Entry 7BA7 (X-ray diffraction, 1.45 A resolution); this record covers chains A and B.

== Chain A ==
Molecule: 14-3-3 protein sigma
Source organism: Homo sapiens
UniProtKB: P31947 (1433S_HUMAN); numbering as in UniProt (aligned over 1-231)
Sequence (236 residues; row label = number of the first residue in the row; numbers below 1 keep their minus sign (Gly-4 is residue -4)):
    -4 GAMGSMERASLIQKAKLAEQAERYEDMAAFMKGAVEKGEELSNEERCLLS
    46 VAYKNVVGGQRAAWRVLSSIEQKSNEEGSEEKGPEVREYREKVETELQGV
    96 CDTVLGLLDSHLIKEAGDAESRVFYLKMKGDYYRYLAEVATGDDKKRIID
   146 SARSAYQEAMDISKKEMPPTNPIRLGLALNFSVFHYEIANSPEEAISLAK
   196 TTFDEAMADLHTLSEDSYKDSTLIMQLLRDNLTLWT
Glycans and other covalent adducts: compound T5W linked to Cys42
Sequence notes: expression tag (-4 to 0); engineered mutation Asn38 (Cys in P31947), Cys42 (Asn in P31947)
Bound ions: Mg2+ site 1 near Glu2 (its only coordinating residue here); Mg2+ site 2 near Ser37 (its only coordinating residue here); Mg2+ site 3 near Glu89 (its only coordinating residue here)
Small-molecule neighbours: T5W (2-[3,5-bis(chloranyl)phenoxy]-2-methyl-N-(2-sulfanylethyl)propanamide): Ser45, Val46, Phe119, Lys122, Pro167, Ile168, Gly171, Leu172, Asp215, Leu218, Ile219
Curated features (UniProtKB/Swiss-Prot):
  - site (Interaction with phosphoserine on interacting protein): Arg56, Arg129
  - modified residue (Phosphoserine): Ser5, Ser74
Reported in the primary citation:
  - binding site for T5W: Cys42

== Chain B ==
Molecule: Estrogen receptor
UniProtKB: P03372 (ESR1_HUMAN); residue numbers follow UniProt; this construct covers 588-595
Sequence (8 residues; row label = number of the first residue in the row):
   588 AEGFPATV
Unresolved in the structure: 588-590
Modified residues: Thr594 (phosphothreonine; TPO)
Reported in the primary citation:
  - post-translational modification sites: Thr594 (citing earlier work)

== How chain A and chain B interact ==
Residue-residue contacts (22; chain A residue first):
  Lys49(A) - Thr594(B)
  Lys49(A) - Val595(B)
  Arg56(A) - Phe591(B)
  Arg56(A) - Thr594(B)
  Arg60(A) - Phe591(B)
  Lys122(A) - Val595(B)  hydrogen bond (side chain-backbone)
  Arg129(A) - Thr594(B)
  Tyr130(A) - Thr594(B)
  Gly171(A) - Val595(B)
  Leu174(A) - Ala593(B)
  Leu174(A) - Thr594(B)
  Leu174(A) - Val595(B)
  Asn175(A) - Thr594(B)
  Asn175(A) - Val595(B)  hydrogen bond (side chain-backbone)
  Val178(A) - Pro592(B)  hydrophobic
  Val178(A) - Ala593(B)
  Val178(A) - Thr594(B)
  Leu222(A) - Ala593(B)  hydrophobic
  Leu222(A) - Val595(B)  hydrophobic
  Asn226(A) - Pro592(B)
  Asn226(A) - Ala593(B)  hydrogen bond (side chain-backbone)
  Trp230(A) - Pro592(B)  hydrophobic
Interface residues without a listed pair, chain A (16 interface residues in all): Asp126, Glu182, Leu229

== Summary ==
Chain A and chain B form an interface of 16 and 5 residues respectively, with 3 hydrogen bonds. Polar contacts
include Lys122(A)-Val595(B), Asn175(A)-Val595(B) and Asn226(A)-Ala593(B). Covalently linked compound T5W: at
Cys42(A). The paper reports a binding site for T5W at Cys42(A); a modification site at Thr594(B).
Here chain A is 14-3-3 protein sigma (Homo sapiens) and chain B is Estrogen receptor. Entry 7BA7
(Cys-42-tethered stabilizer 9 of 14-3-3(sigma)/ERa PPI) was determined by X-ray diffraction (same publication
as 7B9M, 7B9R, 7B9T, 7BA3, 7BA5, 7BA6 and 4 further entries).
